Entry 9O6T (electron microscopy, 22.00 A resolution (very low resolution: no residue pairs are listed; an interface is given only as per-side residue counts)); this record covers chains R and S of the 24 polymer chains in the assembly.

[Chain R]
Molecule: Prohibitin 1
Source organism: Homo sapiens
Reference sequence: P35232 (PHB1_HUMAN); numbering as in UniProt (aligned over 1-272)
Amino-acid sequence (272 residues; numbered 1 to 272; the number before each row is that of its first residue):
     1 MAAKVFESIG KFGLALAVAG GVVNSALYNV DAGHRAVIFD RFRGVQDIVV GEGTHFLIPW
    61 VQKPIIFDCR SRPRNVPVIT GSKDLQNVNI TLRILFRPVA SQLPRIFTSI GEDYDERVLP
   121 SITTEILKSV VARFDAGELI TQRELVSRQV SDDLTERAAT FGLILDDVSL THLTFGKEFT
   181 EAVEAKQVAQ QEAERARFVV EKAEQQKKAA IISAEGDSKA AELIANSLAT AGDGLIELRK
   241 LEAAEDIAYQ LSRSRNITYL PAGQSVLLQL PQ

[Chain S]
Molecule: Prohibitin-2
Source organism: Homo sapiens
Reference sequence: Q99623 (PHB2_HUMAN); residues 1-299 here = UniProt positions 1-299
Amino-acid sequence (299 residues; each row starts with the number of its first residue):
     1 MAQNLKDLAG RLPAGPRGMG TALKLLLGAG AVAYGVRESV FTVEGGHRAI FFNRIGGVQQ
    61 DTILAEGLHF RIPWFQYPII YDIRARPRKI SSPTGSKDLQ MVNISLRVLS RPNAQELPSM
   121 YQRLGLDYEE RVLPSIVNEV LKSVVAKFNA SQLITQRAQV SLLIRRELTE RAKDFSLILD
   181 DVAITELSFS REYTAAVEAK QVAQQEAQRA QFLVEKAKQE QRQKIVQAEG EAEAAKMLGE
   241 ALSKNPGYIK LRKIRAAQNI SKTIATSQNR IYLTADNLVL NLQDESFTRG SDSLIKGKK

[How chain R and chain S interact]
At this resolution (22 A) residue pairs are not listed: 73 residues of chain R and 66 of chain S lie at the interface.

[Summary]
73 residues of chain R and 66 residues of chain S are in contact.
Here chain R is Prohibitin 1 and chain S is Prohibitin-2, both from Homo sapiens. Entry 9O6T (Structure of the
human prohibitin complex in the open state) was determined by electron microscopy together with 9O6S from the
same study.
